Entry 1R6Q (X-ray diffraction, 2.35 A resolution); this record covers chains A and C.

# Chain A
Molecule: ATP-dependent Clp protease ATP-binding subunit clpA
Source organism: Escherichia coli
Notes: fragment: N-terminal ClpA (residues 1-143)
UniProt: P0ABH9 (CLPA_ECOLI); numbering as in UniProt (aligned over 1-143)
Chain sequence (143 residues; numbered 1 to 143; the number before each row is that of its first residue):
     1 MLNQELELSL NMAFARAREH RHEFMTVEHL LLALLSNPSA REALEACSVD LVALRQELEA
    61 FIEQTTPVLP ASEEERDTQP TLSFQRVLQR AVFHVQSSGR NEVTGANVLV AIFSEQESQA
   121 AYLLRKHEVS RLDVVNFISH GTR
Unresolved in the structure: 143
Small-molecule neighbours:
  - YBT (bis-(2-hydroxyethyl)amino-tris(hydroxymethyl)methane yttrium), molecule 1: Met-1, Leu-2, Glu-7
  - YBT, molecule 2: Arg-41, Glu-42, Glu-45

# Chain C
Molecule: ATP-dependent Clp protease adaptor protein clpS
Source organism: Escherichia coli
UniProt: P0A8Q6 (CLPS_ECOLI); numbering as in UniProt (aligned over 1-106)
Chain sequence (106 residues; row label = number of the first residue in the row):
     1 MGKTNDWLDF DQLAEEKVRD ALKPPSMYKV ILVNDDYTPM EFVIDVLQKF FSYDVERATQ
    61 LMLAVHYQGK AICGVFTAEV AETKVAMVNK YARENEHPLL CTLEKA
Unresolved in the structure: 1-6, 14-19

# Interface between chain A and chain C
Residue-residue contacts (40):
  Leu-2(A) with Phe-10(C), hydrophobic
  Leu-10(A) with Phe-10(C)
  Asn-11(A) with Trp-7(C), hydrogen bond; Phe-10(C)
  Phe-14(A) with Trp-7(C), hydrophobic; Leu-8(C), hydrophobic; Phe-10(C), hydrophobic
  Arg-18(A) with Trp-7(C)
  Glu-23(A) with Lys-84(C), salt bridge
  Phe-24(A) with Val-80(C), hydrophobic; Thr-83(C); Lys-84(C); Met-87(C), hydrophobic
  Thr-26(A) with Glu-79(C)
  Val-27(A) with Glu-79(C), hydrogen bond (backbone-side chain)
  Glu-28(A) with Glu-79(C)
  Phe-61(A) with Thr-77(C)
  Thr-65(A) with Thr-77(C)
  Arg-76(A) with Lys-49(C), hydrogen bond (side chain-backbone); Met-87(C)
  Gln-79(A) with Met-87(C), hydrogen bond
  Pro-80(A) with Leu-8(C), hydrophobic
  Thr-81(A) with Glu-79(C), hydrogen bond; Thr-83(C)
  Leu-82(A) with Glu-82(C); Thr-83(C), hydrogen bond (backbone-side chain); Ala-86(C), hydrophobic
  Ser-83(A) with Glu-79(C)
  Gln-85(A) with Leu-13(C)
  Arg-86(A) with Glu-82(C), salt bridge
  Leu-88(A) with Phe-10(C)
  Glu-117(A) with Pro-25(C); Tyr-28(C), hydrogen bond; Ala-78(C)
  Ser-118(A) with Pro-25(C)
  Gln-119(A) with Pro-25(C)
  Tyr-122(A) with Lys-23(C); Pro-24(C); Pro-25(C)
  Arg-125(A) with Leu-22(C)
Also at the interface, not in a pair above, chain A (31 interface residues in all): Pro-67, Pro-70, Glu-73, Phe-84, Lys-126
Also at the interface, not in a pair above, chain C (24 interface residues in all): Asp-11, Phe-50, Ser-52, Phe-76, Lys-105

# Summary
Chain A and chain C form an interface of 31 and 24 residues respectively; the contacts include 7 hydrogen
bonds and 2 salt bridges. Polar contacts include Glu-23(A)/Lys-84(C), Arg-86(A)/Glu-82(C) and
Asn-11(A)/Trp-7(C). Ligands of chain A: compound YBT.
Here chain A is ATP-dependent Clp protease ATP-binding subunit clpA and chain C is ATP-dependent Clp protease
adaptor protein clpS, both from Escherichia coli. Entry 1R6Q (ClpNS with fragments) was determined by X-ray
diffraction together with 1R6C, 1R6O and 1R6B from the same study.
